PDB entry 2GQT | X-ray diffraction, 1.30 A resolution | chain A

Chain A:
Protein: UDP-N-Acetylenolpyruvylglucosamine Reductase
Source organism: Thermus caldophilus
Notes: EC 1.1.1.158
Chain sequence (268 residues; numbered 0 to 267; the number before each row is that of its first residue; numbering starts at 0):
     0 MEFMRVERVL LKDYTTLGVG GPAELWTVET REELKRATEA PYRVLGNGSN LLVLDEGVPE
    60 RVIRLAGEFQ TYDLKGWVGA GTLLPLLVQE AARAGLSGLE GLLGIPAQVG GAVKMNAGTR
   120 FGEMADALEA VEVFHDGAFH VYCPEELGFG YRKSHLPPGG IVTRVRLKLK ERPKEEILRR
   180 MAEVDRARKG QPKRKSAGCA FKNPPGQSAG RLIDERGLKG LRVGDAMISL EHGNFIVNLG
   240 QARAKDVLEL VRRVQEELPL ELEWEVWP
Not modelled in the structure: 0
Ion coordination: Ca2+: V140, E256
Ligand contacts: FAD (flavin-adenine dinucleotide): T15, V43, L44, G45, N46, G47, S48, N49, L50, L64, A79, G103, I104, P105, A106, Q107, G109, G110, A111, K113, M114, A116, G117, T118, R151, L155, G159, I160, V161, R187, S195, A196, G197, E264, W266

Summary:
Bound to chain A: flavin-adenine dinucleotide. The Ca2+ site is built by V140 and E256.
Chain A is UDP-N-Acetylenolpyruvylglucosamine Reductase (Thermus caldophilus); the structure, Crystal
Structure of UDP-N-Acetylenolpyruvylglucosamine Reductase (MurB) from Thermus caldophilus, was determined by
X-ray diffraction together with 2GQU from the same study.
